7ELM - chains C and J of the 22 polymer chains in the assembly; structure by electron microscopy, 2.88 A resolution.

== Chain C ==
Name: CRISPR-associated protein Csy3
Source organism: Pseudomonas aeruginosa
Reference sequence: A0A659BSG0 (A0A659BSG0_PSEAI); residue numbers follow UniProt; this construct covers 1-342
Amino-acid sequence (342 residues; each row starts with the number of its first residue):
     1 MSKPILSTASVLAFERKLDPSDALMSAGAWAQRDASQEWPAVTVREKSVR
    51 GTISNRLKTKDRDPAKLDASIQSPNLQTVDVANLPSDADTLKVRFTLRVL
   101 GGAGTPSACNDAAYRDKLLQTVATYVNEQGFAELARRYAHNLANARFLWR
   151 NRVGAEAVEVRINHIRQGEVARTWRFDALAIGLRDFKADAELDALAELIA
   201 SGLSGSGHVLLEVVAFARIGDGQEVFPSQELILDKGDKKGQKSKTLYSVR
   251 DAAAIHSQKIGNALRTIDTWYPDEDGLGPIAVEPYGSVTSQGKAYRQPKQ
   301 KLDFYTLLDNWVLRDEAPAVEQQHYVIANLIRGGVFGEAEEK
Not modelled in the structure: 1-5, 49-76, 231-243, 339-342

== Chain J ==
Molecule: 60-nt RNA strand
Source organism: Pseudomonas aeruginosa
Sequence (60 nucleotides; row label = number of the first residue in the row):
     1 CUAAGAAAUUCACGGCGGGCUUGAUGUCCGCGUCUACCUGGUUCACUGCC
    51 GUGUAGGCAG

== Chain C / chain J interface ==
Contacting residue pairs - 31 pairs, chain C then chain J:
  Ala-13(C) / U35(J)  sugar contact
  Phe-14(C) / U35(J)  hydrogen bond to the sugar
  Phe-14(C) / A36(J)  sugar contact
  Glu-15(C) / U35(J)  phosphate contact
  Glu-15(C) / A36(J)  phosphate contact
  Arg-16(C) / A36(J)  salt bridge to the phosphate
  Arg-16(C) / C37(J)  salt bridge to the phosphate
  Gln-77(C) / A45(J)  hydrogen bond to the phosphate
  Val-79(C) / C44(J)  base contact
  Glu-224(C) / C44(J)  base contact
  Gln-229(C) / U39(J)  sugar contact
  Gln-229(C) / G40(J)  phosphate contact
  Glu-230(C) / U39(J)  hydrogen bond to the base
  Lys-244(C) / G40(J)  base contact
  Lys-244(C) / C44(J)  hydrogen bond to the base
  His-256(C) / U39(J)  salt bridge to the phosphate
  Gln-258(C) / U39(J)  hydrogen bond to the phosphate
  Lys-259(C) / C38(J)  hydrogen bond to the sugar
  Lys-259(C) / G40(J)  salt bridge to the phosphate
  Asn-262(C) / C38(J)  hydrogen bond to the sugar
  Arg-265(C) / C37(J)  hydrogen bond to the phosphate
  Arg-265(C) / C38(J)  salt bridge to the phosphate
  Glu-283(C) / C38(J)  phosphate contact
  Val-288(C) / C38(J)  base contact
  Thr-289(C) / C38(J)  base contact
  Ser-290(C) / G41(J)  phosphate contact
  Arg-332(C) / A36(J)  sugar contact
  Gly-333(C) / A36(J)  sugar contact
  Gly-334(C) / U35(J)  sugar contact
  Gly-334(C) / A36(J)  sugar contact
  Val-335(C) / U35(J)  base contact
Interface residues without a listed pair, chain C (25 interface residues in all): Ser-107, Trp-149

== Summary ==
The interface between chain C and chain J involves 25 residues on one side and 9 on the other; the contacts
include 8 hydrogen bonds and 5 salt bridges. Among the polar pairs are Glu-230(C)/U39(J), Lys-244(C)/C44(J)
and Phe-14(C)/U35(J).
Here chain C is CRISPR-associated protein Csy3 and chain J is a 60-nt RNA strand, both from Pseudomonas
aeruginosa. Entry 7ELM (Structure of Csy-AcrIF24) was determined by electron microscopy, deposited together
with 7ELN and 7WE6.
